PDB entry 4UUZ | X-ray diffraction, 2.90 A resolution | chains A and C of the 3 polymer chains in the assembly

# Chain A
Protein: Histone H3
From: Drosophila melanogaster
UniProtKB: P02299 (H3_DROME); residues 0-135 here correspond to UniProt positions 1-136 (UniProt number = residue number + 1)
Chain sequence (136 residues; each row starts with the number of its first residue; numbering starts at 0):
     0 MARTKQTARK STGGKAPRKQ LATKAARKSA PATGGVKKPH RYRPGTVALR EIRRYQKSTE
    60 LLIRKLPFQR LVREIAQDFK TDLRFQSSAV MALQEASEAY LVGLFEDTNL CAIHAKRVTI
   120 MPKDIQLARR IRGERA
Disordered / not traced: 0-56

# Chain C
Protein: DNA replication licensing factor MCM2
From: Homo sapiens
Notes: EC 3.6.4.12
UniProtKB: P49736 (MCM2_HUMAN); residues 69-138 here = UniProt positions 69-138
Chain sequence (70 residues; each row starts with the number of its first residue):
    69 GEELIGDGME RDYRAIPELD AYEAEGLALD DEDVEELTAS QREAAERAMR QRDREAGRGL
   129 GRMRRGLLYD
Disordered / not traced: 123-138

# How chain A and chain C interact
Residue-residue contacts - 37 pairs, chain A then chain C:
  Leu60(A) - Tyr81(C)
  Leu60(A) - Arg82(C)
  Arg63(A) - Arg82(C)  hydrogen bond (side chain-backbone)
  Arg63(A) - Ala83(C)
  Arg63(A) - Ile84(C)
  Arg63(A) - Asp88(C)  salt bridge
  Lys64(A) - Leu87(C)  hydrogen bond (backbone-backbone)
  Lys64(A) - Asp88(C)
  Lys64(A) - Ala89(C)
  Lys64(A) - Tyr90(C)
  Leu65(A) - Glu86(C)
  Leu65(A) - Leu87(C)  hydrogen bond (backbone-backbone)
  Leu65(A) - Ala89(C)
  Leu65(A) - Glu91(C)
  Gln68(A) - Tyr90(C)
  Gln68(A) - Glu91(C)  hydrogen bond (side chain-backbone)
  Gln68(A) - Glu93(C)  hydrogen bond (side chain-backbone)
  Gln68(A) - Leu95(C)
  Arg69(A) - Glu91(C)  salt bridge
  Arg72(A) - Glu91(C)  salt bridge
  Arg72(A) - Glu93(C)  salt bridge
  Arg72(A) - Gly94(C)
  Arg83(A) - Gly94(C)
  Arg83(A) - Leu95(C)
  Arg83(A) - Ala96(C)
  Arg83(A) - Leu97(C)
  Phe84(A) - Gly94(C)  hydrogen bond (backbone-backbone)
  Phe84(A) - Leu95(C)
  Phe84(A) - Ala96(C)  hydrogen bond (backbone-backbone)
  Gln85(A) - Leu95(C)
  Gln85(A) - Val102(C)
  Ser86(A) - Tyr90(C)
  Ser86(A) - Leu95(C)
  Val89(A) - Tyr90(C)
  Val89(A) - Leu95(C)  hydrophobic
  Met90(A) - Tyr90(C)
  Gln93(A) - Tyr90(C)  hydrogen bond
Interface residues without a listed pair, chain A (17 interface residues in all): Pro66, Leu82, Thr118
Interface residues without a listed pair, chain C (17 interface residues in all): Gly69
The authors on this interface:
  - interface residues, chain A: Arg63(A), Val89(A)
  - interface residues, chain C: Glu86(C), Asp88(C), Tyr90(C), Leu95(C)

# Overview
The chain A/chain C interface involves 17 residues from each chain; the contacts include 8 hydrogen bonds and
4 salt bridges. Polar contacts include Arg63(A)-Asp88(C), Arg69(A)-Glu91(C) and Arg72(A)-Glu91(C). From the
paper: interface residues Arg63(A), Val89(A) and Glu86(C) among others.
Chain A is Histone H3 (Drosophila melanogaster) and chain C is DNA replication licensing factor MCM2 (Homo
sapiens); the structure, MCM2-histone complex, was determined by X-ray diffraction.
